PDB entry 8KEE | electron microscopy, 3.26 A resolution | chains C and T of the 36 polymer chains in the assembly

== Chain C ==
Molecule: sheath
From: unclassified Caudoviricetes
Sequence (506 residues; row label = number of the first residue in the row):
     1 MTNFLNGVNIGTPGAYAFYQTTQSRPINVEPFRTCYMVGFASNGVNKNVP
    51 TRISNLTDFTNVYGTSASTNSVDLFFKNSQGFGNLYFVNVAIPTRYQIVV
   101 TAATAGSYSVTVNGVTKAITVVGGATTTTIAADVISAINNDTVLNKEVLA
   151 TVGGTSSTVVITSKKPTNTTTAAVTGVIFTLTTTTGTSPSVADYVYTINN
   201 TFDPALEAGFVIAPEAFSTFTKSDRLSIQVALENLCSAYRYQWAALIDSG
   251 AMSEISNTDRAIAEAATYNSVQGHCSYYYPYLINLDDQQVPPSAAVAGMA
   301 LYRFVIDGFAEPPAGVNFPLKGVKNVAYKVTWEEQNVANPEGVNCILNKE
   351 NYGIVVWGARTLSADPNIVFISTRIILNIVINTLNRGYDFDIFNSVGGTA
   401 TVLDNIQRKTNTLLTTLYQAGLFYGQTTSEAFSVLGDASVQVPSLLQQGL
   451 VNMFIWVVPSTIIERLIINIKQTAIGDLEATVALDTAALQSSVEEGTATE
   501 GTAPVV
Not modelled in the structure: 506

== Chain T ==
Molecule: tube
From: unclassified Caudoviricetes
Sequence (167 residues; numbered 1 to 167; the number before each row is that of its first residue):
     1 MAVSKRPFSINSFAVNLNIGNFVDARYWSKCSKIEKTYNTGEYSDGQSNI
    51 IYTLPGAIKYPEVVLSKAFSPGDEELINRLIAVNSDPIAWVTVFIQPMYR
   101 DGYYNVPQGGKIILEFCTVARATPINEIDTIGSNAAMFECALNPSRIRSD
   151 GGNINWWSEPAAQVAEF
Not modelled in the structure: 1, 164-167

== Interface between chain C and chain T ==
Contacting residue pairs (8):
  Q426(C) - Y103(T)  hydrogen bond (side chain-backbone)
  T427(C) - Y103(T)
  G476(C) - Q163(T)  hydrogen bond (backbone-side chain)
  E479(C) - Q163(T)  hydrogen bond
  T486(C) - G152(T)
  T486(C) - N153(T)
  A487(C) - N153(T)
  Q490(C) - N153(T)
Other interface residues (no listed pair), chain T (7 interface residues in all): Y104, N105, N155

== In short ==
Chain C and chain T each contribute 7 residues to their interface, with 3 hydrogen bonds. Polar pairs include
Q426(C)-Y103(T), G476(C)-Q163(T) and E479(C)-Q163(T).
Chain C is sheath and chain T is tube, both from unclassified Caudoviricetes; the structure, Cyanophage A-1(L)
sheath-tube, was determined by electron microscopy together with 8KEA, 8KEC, 8KEF and 8KEG from the same
study.
